1ZTZ - chains A and B of the 3 polymer chains in the assembly; structure by X-ray diffraction, 2.15 A resolution.

Chain A (and B):
Molecule: Protease retropepsin
Organism: Human immunodeficiency virus 1
Notes: EC 3.4.23.16; chain B of this document is another copy of the same molecule, construct and numbering; everything in this record applies to it too
UniProt: P03367 (POL_HV1BR); residues 1-99 here correspond to UniProt positions 69-167 (UniProt number = residue number + 68)
Chain sequence (99 residues; each row starts with the number of its first residue):
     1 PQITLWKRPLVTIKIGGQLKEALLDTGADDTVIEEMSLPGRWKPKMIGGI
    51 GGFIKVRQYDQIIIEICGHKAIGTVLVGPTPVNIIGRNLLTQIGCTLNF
Construct notes: engineered mutation Lys7 (Gln75 in P03367), Ile33 (Leu101 in P03367), Ile63 (Leu131 in P03367)
Small-molecule neighbours: cobalt bis(1,2-dicarbollide) (CB5): Ile47, Gly48, Ile54, Thr80, Pro81, Val82, Ile84
Reported in the primary citation:
  - binding site for cobalt bis(1,2-dicarbollide): Ile47, Gly48, Ile54, Pro81, Val82, Ile84

Interface between chain A and chain B:
Pairs across the interface (84; chain A residue first):
  Pro1(A) with Leu97(B); Asn98(B); Phe99(B), hydrogen bond (backbone-backbone)
  Gln2(A) with Thr96(B), hydrogen bond; Leu97(B); Asn98(B), hydrogen bond
  Ile3(A) with Thr96(B); Leu97(B), hydrogen bond (backbone-backbone)
  Thr4(A) with Thr96(B)
  Leu5(A) with Thr26(B); Arg87(B), hydrogen bond (backbone-side chain); Leu90(B), hydrophobic; Thr91(B); Cys95(B)
  Trp6(A) with Arg87(B), hydrogen bond (backbone-side chain); Thr91(B); Gln92(B)
  Lys7(A) with Arg87(B), hydrogen bond (backbone-side chain)
  Arg8(A) with Asp29(B), salt bridge; Arg87(B)
  Pro9(A) with Thr26(B); Arg87(B); Leu97(B), hydrophobic
  Leu24(A) with Thr26(B), hydrogen bond (backbone-side chain); Leu97(B), hydrophobic; Phe99(B), hydrophobic
  Asp25(A) with Asp25(B); Thr26(B); Gly27(B)
  Thr26(A) with Leu5(B); Pro9(B); Leu24(B), hydrogen bond (side chain-backbone); Asp25(B); Thr26(B), hydrogen bond (side chain-backbone); Leu97(B)
  Gly27(A) with Asp25(B), hydrogen bond (backbone-side chain)
  Ile66(A) with Phe99(B)
  Cys67(A) with Phe99(B), hydrophobic
  His69(A) with Phe99(B)
  Arg87(A) with Leu5(B), hydrogen bond (side chain-backbone); Trp6(B), hydrogen bond (side chain-backbone); Lys7(B); Arg8(B); Pro9(B)
  Leu90(A) with Leu5(B), hydrophobic
  Thr91(A) with Leu5(B); Trp6(B)
  Gln92(A) with Trp6(B)
  Ile93(A) with Phe99(B)
  Gly94(A) with Asn98(B); Phe99(B)
  Cys95(A) with Leu5(B); Leu97(B), hydrophobic; Asn98(B); Phe99(B), hydrophobic
  Thr96(A) with Gln2(B); Ile3(B); Thr96(B); Leu97(B); Asn98(B), hydrogen bond (backbone-backbone)
  Leu97(A) with Pro1(B); Gln2(B); Ile3(B), hydrogen bond (backbone-backbone); Pro9(B), hydrophobic; Leu24(B), hydrophobic; Thr26(B); Cys95(B), hydrophobic; Thr96(B); Leu97(B), hydrophobic
  Asn98(A) with Pro1(B); Gln2(B); Gly94(B); Cys95(B); Thr96(B), hydrogen bond (backbone-backbone); Asn98(B), hydrogen bond
  Phe99(A) with Pro1(B), hydrogen bond (backbone-backbone); Ile3(B), hydrophobic; Leu24(B), hydrophobic; Ile66(B); Cys67(B), hydrophobic; His69(B); Ile93(B); Gly94(B); Cys95(B), hydrophobic
Interface residues without a listed pair, chain A (28 interface residues in all): Leu23
Interface residues without a listed pair, chain B (29 interface residues in all): Thr4, Leu23

Summary:
The interface between chain A and chain B involves 28 residues on one side and 29 on the other, with 18
hydrogen bonds and 1 salt bridge. Polar contacts include Arg8(A)-Asp29(B), Gln2(A)-Thr96(B) and
Gln2(A)-Asn98(B). Ligands of chain A: cobalt bis(1,2-dicarbollide). From the paper: a binding site for cobalt
bis(1,2-dicarbollide) at Ile47(A), Gly48(A) and Ile54(A) among others.
Both chains are Protease retropepsin (Human immunodeficiency virus 1). Entry 1ZTZ (Crystal structure of HIV
protease- metallacarborane complex) was determined by X-ray diffraction.
